PDB entry 7RE1 | electron microscopy, 2.91 A resolution | chains B and F of the 8 polymer chains in the assembly

== Chain B ==
Name: Non-structural protein 8
Source organism: Severe acute respiratory syndrome coronavirus 2
Reference sequence: P0DTD1 (R1AB_SARS2); residues 1-198 here correspond to UniProt positions 3943-4140 (UniProt number = residue number + 3942)
Amino-acid sequence (199 residues; numbered 0 to 198; the number before each row is that of its first residue; numbering starts at 0):
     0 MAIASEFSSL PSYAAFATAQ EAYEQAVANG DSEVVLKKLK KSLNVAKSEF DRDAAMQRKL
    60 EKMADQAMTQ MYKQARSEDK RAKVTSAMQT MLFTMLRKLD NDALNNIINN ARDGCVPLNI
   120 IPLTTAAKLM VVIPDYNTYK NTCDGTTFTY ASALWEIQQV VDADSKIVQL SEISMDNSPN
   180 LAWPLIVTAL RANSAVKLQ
Not modelled in the structure: 0-5, 192-198
Sequence notes: initiating methionine (0)
Curated features (UniProtKB/Swiss-Prot):
  - site: Gln198 (Cleavage)

== Chain F ==
Name: Helicase
Source organism: Severe acute respiratory syndrome coronavirus 2
Notes: EC 3.6.4.12, 3.6.4.13
Reference sequence: P0DTD1 (R1AB_SARS2); residues 1-601 here correspond to UniProt positions 5325-5925 (UniProt number = residue number + 5324)
Amino-acid sequence (605 residues; numbered -3 to 601; the number before each row is that of its first residue; numbers below 1 keep their minus sign (Gly-3 is residue -3)):
    -3 GPHMAVGACV LCNSQTSLRC GACIRRPFLC CKCCYDHVIS TSHKLVLSVN PYVCNAPGCD
    57 VTDVTQLYLG GMSYYCKSHK PPISFPLCAN GQVFGLYKNT CVGSDNVTDF NAIATCDWTN
   117 AGDYILANTC TERLKLFAAE TLKATEETFK LSYGIATVRE VLSDRELHLS WEVGKPRPPL
   177 NRNYVFTGYR VTKNSKVQIG EYTFEKGDYG DAVVYRGTTT YKLNVGDYFV LTSHTVMPLS
   237 APTLVPQEHY VRITGLYPTL NISDEFSSNV ANYQKVGMQK YSTLQGPPGT GKSHFAIGLA
   297 LYYPSARIVY TACSHAAVDA LCEKALKYLP IDKCSRIIPA RARVECFDKF KVNSTLEQYV
   357 FCTVNALPET TADIVVFDEI SMATNYDLSV VNARLRAKHY VYIGDPAQLP APRTLLTKGT
   417 LEPEYFNSVC RLMKTIGPDM FLGTCRRCPA EIVDTVSALV YDNKLKAHKD KSAQCFKMFY
   477 KGVITHDVSS AINRPQIGVV REFLTRNPAW RKAVFISPYN SQNAVASKIL GLPTQTVDSS
   537 QGSEYDYVIF TQTTETAHSC NVNRFNVAIT RAKVGILCIM SDRDLYDKLQ FTSLEIPRRN
   597 VATLQ
Not modelled in the structure: -3 to 0, 591-601
Sequence notes: expression tag (-3 to 0)
Metal / ion sites: Zn2+ site 1: Cys5, Cys8, Cys26, Cys29; Zn2+ site 2: Cys16, Cys19, His33, His39; Zn2+ site 3: Cys50, Cys55, Cys72, His75; Mg2+: Ser289 (together with ADP)
Ligand contacts:
  - ADP (adenosine-5'-diphosphate): Glu261, Phe262, Gly285, Thr286, Gly287, Lys288, Ser289, His290, Lys320, Arg442, Arg443, Glu540, Lys569
  - aluminium fluoride (AF3): Gly282, Pro283, Pro284, Gly285, Thr286, Lys288, Ser289, Glu375, Gln404, Arg443, Arg567
Curated features (UniProtKB/Swiss-Prot):
  - binding site (Zn(2+)): Cys5, Cys8, Cys16, Cys19, Cys26, Cys29, His33, His39, Cys50, Cys55, Cys72, His75
  - binding site (a ribonucleoside 5'-triphosphate): Gly282 to Ser289
  - site: Gln601 (Cleavage)

== How chain B and chain F interact ==
Contacting residue pairs (25):
  Lys58(B) with Ile79(F)
  Leu59(B) with Ile79(F), hydrophobic; Ser80(F); Phe81(F), hydrophobic
  Ala63(B) with Phe81(F), hydrophobic; Phe90(F)
  Met67(B) with Phe90(F), hydrophobic; Gly91(F); Leu92(F), hydrophobic; Lys94(F)
  Gln69(B) with Met68(F)
  Met70(B) with Ser44(F), hydrogen bond; Val45(F), hydrophobic; Phe90(F), hydrophobic; Leu92(F), hydrophobic
  Tyr71(B) with Leu92(F), hydrophobic; Tyr93(F), hydrogen bond (side chain-backbone)
  Gln73(B) with Val45(F); Asn46(F)
  Ala74(B) with Val45(F), hydrophobic; Leu92(F), hydrophobic
  Glu77(B) with Ala1(F); Val45(F)
  Asp78(B) with Ala1(F); Val2(F)
Other interface residues (no listed pair), chain B (14 interface residues in all): Met62, Gln65, Ala66
Other interface residues (no listed pair), chain F (17 interface residues in all): Tyr48, Leu65, Gly67

== Summary ==
Chain B and chain F form an interface of 14 and 17 residues respectively, with 2 hydrogen bonds. Among the
polar pairs are Met70(B)-Ser44(F) and Tyr71(B)-Tyr93(F). Bound to chain F: ADP and aluminium fluoride.
Here chain B is Non-structural protein 8 and chain F is Helicase, both from Severe acute respiratory syndrome
coronavirus 2. Entry 7RE1 (SARS-CoV-2 replication-transcription complex bound to nsp13 helicase - nsp13(2)-RTC
(composite)) was determined by electron microscopy (same publication as 7RDX, 7RDY, 7RDZ, 7RE0, 7RE2 and
7RE3).
